PDB entry 1UDQ | X-ray diffraction, 2.30 A resolution | chain A

Chain A:
Name: Ribonuclease PH
Organism: Aquifex aeolicus
Notes: EC 2.7.7.56
Reference sequence: O67069 (RNPH_AQUAE); residue numbers follow UniProt; this construct covers 1-255
Sequence (255 residues; row label = number of the first residue in the row):
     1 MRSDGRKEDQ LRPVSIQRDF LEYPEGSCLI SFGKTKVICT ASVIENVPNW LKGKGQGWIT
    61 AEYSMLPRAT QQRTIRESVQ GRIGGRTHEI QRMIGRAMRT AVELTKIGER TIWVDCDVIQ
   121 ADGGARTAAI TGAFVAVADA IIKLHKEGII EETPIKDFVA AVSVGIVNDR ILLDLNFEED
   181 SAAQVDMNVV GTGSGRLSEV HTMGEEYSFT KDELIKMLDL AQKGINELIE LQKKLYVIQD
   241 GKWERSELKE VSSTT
Disordered / not traced: 1
Differences from the reference sequence: engineered mutation Ala-125 (Thr in O67069)
Curated features (UniProtKB/Swiss-Prot):
  - binding site (phosphate): Arg-86, Gly-124, Arg-126
  - mutagenesis: Arg-86 (R86A: No processing of pre-tRNA-CCA-N(8), binds tRNA as well as wild-type), Arg-126 (R126A: Decreased processing of pre-tRNA-CCA-N(8), removes perhaps 4/8 nucleotides, binds tRNA slightly less well than wild-type)

In short:
UniProt lists 3 phosphate-binding residues and 2 mutagenesis sites.
Chain A is Ribonuclease PH (Aquifex aeolicus); the structure, Crystal structure of the tRNA processing enzyme
RNase PH T125A mutant from Aquifex aeolicus, was determined by X-ray diffraction (same publication as 1UDN and
1UDO).
